Entry 8IEQ (electron microscopy, 2.73 A resolution); this record covers chains A and D of the 4 polymer chains in the assembly.

Chain A (and D):
Molecule: Probable G-protein coupled receptor 156
Organism: Homo sapiens
Notes: chain D of this document is another copy of the same molecule, construct and numbering; everything in this record applies to it too
UniProt: Q8NFN8 (GP156_HUMAN); residues 1-557 here = UniProt positions 1-557
Sequence (598 residues; numbered 1 to 598; the number before each row is that of its first residue):
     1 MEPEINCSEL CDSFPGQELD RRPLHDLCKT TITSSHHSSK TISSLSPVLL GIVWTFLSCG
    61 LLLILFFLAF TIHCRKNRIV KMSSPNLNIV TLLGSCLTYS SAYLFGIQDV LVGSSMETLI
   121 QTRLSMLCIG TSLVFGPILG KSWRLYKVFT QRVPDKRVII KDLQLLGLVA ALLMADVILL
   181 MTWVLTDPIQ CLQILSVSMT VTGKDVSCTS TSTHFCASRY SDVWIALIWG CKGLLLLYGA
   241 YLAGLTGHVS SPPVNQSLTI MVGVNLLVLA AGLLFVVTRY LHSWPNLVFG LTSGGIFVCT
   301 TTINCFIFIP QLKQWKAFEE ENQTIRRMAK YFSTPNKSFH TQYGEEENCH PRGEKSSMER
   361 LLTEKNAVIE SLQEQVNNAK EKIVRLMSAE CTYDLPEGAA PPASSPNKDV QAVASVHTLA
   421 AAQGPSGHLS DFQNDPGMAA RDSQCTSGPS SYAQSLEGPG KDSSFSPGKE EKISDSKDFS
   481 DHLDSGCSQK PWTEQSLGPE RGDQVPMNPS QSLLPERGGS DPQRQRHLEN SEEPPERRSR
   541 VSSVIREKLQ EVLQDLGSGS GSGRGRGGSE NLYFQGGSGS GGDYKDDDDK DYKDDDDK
Disordered / not traced: 1-43, 153-159, 328-598 (chain D: 1-43, 113-114, 153-160, 333-598)
Sequence notes: expression tag (558-598)
UniProt features mapped onto this chain:
  - glycosylation: Asn6 (N-linked (GlcNAc...) asparagine)
Cystine bridges: Cys191-Cys216

Interface between chain A and chain D:
Residue-residue contacts (15; chain A residue first):
  Lys81(A) - Lys81(D)
  Val148(A) - Val249(D)
  Val148(A) - Ser250(D)
  Phe149(A) - Phe149(D)  hydrophobic
  Phe149(A) - His248(D)
  Phe149(A) - Val249(D)
  Phe149(A) - Ser250(D)
  Gln151(A) - Ser251(D)
  Arg152(A) - Ser250(D)
  Arg152(A) - Ser251(D)  hydrogen bond (backbone-side chain)
  Val249(A) - Phe149(D)
  Ser250(A) - Val148(D)
  Ser250(A) - Phe149(D)
  Ser250(A) - Gln151(D)
  Ser251(A) - Gln151(D)
Other interface residues (no listed pair), chain A (12 interface residues in all): Leu145, Thr150, His248, Pro252
Other interface residues (no listed pair), chain D (11 interface residues in all): Thr150, Arg152, Pro252

Overview:
The interface between chain A and chain D involves 12 residues on one side and 11 on the other, with 1
hydrogen bond. The hydrogen-bonded pair is Arg152(A)-Ser251(D).
Both chains are Probable G-protein coupled receptor 156 (Homo sapiens). Entry 8IEQ (Cryo-EM structure of
G-protein free GPR156) was determined by electron microscopy together with 8IEB, 8IEC, 8IED, 8IEI and 8IEP
from the same study.
